PDB entry 7R76 | electron microscopy, 3.20 A resolution | chain A

== Chain A ==
Name: DNA repair protein Rad8
Organism: Cryptococcus neoformans var. grubii serotype A (strain H99 / ATCC 208821 / CBS 10515 / FGSC 9487)
UniProtKB: J9VI03 (J9VI03_CRYNH); residue numbers follow UniProt; this construct covers 58-2377
Chain sequence (2348 residues; each row starts with the number of its first residue):
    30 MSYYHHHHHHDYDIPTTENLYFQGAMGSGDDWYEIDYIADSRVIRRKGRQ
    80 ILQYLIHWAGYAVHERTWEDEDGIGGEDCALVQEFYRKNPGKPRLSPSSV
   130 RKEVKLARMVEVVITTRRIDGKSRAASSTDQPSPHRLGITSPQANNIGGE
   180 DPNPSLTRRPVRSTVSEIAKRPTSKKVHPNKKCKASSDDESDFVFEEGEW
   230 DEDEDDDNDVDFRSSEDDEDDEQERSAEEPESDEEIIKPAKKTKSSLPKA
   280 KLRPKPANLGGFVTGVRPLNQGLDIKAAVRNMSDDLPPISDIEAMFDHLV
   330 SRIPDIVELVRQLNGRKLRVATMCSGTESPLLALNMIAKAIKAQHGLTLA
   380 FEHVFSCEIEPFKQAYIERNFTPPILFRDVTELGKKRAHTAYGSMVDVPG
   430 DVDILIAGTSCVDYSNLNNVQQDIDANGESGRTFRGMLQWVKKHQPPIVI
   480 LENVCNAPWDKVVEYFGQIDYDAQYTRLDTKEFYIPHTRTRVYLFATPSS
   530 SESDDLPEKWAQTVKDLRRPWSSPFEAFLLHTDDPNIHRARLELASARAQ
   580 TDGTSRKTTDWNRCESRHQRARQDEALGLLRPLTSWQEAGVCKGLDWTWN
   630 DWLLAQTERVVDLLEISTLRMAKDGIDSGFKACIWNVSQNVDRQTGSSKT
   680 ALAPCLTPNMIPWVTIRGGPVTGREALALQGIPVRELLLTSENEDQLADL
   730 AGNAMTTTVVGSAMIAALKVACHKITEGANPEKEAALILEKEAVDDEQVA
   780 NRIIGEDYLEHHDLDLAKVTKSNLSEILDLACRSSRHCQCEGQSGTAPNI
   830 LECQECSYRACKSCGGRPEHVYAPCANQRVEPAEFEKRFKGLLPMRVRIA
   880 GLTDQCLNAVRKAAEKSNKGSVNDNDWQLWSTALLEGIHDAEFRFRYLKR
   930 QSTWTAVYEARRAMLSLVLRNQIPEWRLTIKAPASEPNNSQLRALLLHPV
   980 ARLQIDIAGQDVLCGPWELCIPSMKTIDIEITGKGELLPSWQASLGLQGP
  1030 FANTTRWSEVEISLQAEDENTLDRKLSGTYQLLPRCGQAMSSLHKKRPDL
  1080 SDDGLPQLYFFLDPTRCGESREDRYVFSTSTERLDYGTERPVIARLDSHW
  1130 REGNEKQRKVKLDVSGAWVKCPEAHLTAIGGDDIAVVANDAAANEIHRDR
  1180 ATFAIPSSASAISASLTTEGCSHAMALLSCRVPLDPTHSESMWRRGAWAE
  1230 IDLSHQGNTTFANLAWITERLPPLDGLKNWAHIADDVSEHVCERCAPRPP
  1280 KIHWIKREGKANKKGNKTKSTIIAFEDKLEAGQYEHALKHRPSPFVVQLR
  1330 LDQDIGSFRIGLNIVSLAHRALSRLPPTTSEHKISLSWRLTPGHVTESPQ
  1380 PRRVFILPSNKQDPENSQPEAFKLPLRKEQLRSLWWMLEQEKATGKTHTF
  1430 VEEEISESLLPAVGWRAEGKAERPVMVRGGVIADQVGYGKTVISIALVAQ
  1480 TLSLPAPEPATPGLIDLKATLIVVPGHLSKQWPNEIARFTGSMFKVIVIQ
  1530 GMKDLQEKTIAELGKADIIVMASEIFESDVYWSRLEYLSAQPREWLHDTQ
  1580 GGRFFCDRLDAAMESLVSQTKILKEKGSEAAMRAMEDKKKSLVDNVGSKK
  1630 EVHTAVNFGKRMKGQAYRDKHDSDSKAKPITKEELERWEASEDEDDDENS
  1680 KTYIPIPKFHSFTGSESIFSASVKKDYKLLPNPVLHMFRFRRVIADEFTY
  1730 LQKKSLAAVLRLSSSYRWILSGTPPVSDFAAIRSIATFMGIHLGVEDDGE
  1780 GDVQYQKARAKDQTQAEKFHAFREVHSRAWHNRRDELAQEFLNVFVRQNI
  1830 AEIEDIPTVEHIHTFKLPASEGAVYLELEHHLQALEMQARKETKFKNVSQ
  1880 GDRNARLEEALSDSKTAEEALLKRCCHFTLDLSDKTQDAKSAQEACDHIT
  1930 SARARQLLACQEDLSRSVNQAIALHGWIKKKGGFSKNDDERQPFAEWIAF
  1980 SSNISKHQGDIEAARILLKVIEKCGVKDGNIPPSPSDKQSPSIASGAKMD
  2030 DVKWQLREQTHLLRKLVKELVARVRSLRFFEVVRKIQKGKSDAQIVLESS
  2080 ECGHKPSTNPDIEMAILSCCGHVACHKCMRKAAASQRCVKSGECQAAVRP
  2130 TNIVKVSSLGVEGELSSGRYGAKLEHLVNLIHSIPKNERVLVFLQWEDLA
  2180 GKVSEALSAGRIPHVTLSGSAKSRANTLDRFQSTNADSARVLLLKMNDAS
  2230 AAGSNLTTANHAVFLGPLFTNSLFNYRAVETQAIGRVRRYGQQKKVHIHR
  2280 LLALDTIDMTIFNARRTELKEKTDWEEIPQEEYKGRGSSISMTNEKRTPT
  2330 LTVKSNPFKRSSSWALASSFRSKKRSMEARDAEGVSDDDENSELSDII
Not modelled in the structure: 30-301, 443-456, 581-584, 801-802, 1159-1178, 1285-1299, 1603-1706, 1830-1831, 2022-2024, 2085-2091, 2121-2122, 2214-2216, 2228-2231, 2316-2377
Differences from the reference sequence: expression tag (30-57)
Bound ions: Zn2+ site 1: C817, C840; Zn2+ site 2: C832, C835, C1065; Zn2+ site 3: C1200, C1271, C1274, H1348; Zn2+ site 4: C2099, H2101
Swiss-Prot annotation at these positions:
  - active site: C440
  - binding site (ATP): D1463 to T1470
Reported in the primary citation:
  - contacts within the chain: S667-N669 (hydrogen bond), R638-S667 (hydrogen bond), Q668-Q673 (hydrogen bond), N665-Q668 (hydrogen bond)
  - mutagenesis - E637A: increased catalytic activity
  - specificity-determining residues: C684 (proposed by the authors, not directly observed)
  - mutagenesis - Q668A, N669G/Q673A, R672A, R2036A: decreased catalytic activity on hmDNA
  - mutagenesis - N447A (10-fold), C684G: decreased catalytic activity
  - mutagenesis - N447A: unchanged catalytic activity (ATPase activity)
  - catalytic residues: C440 (proposed by the authors, not directly observed)

== Summary ==
The Zn2+ site 1 is built by C817 and C840. C832, C835 and C1065 coordinate Zn2+ site 2. UniProt lists
active-site residue C440 and 8 ATP-binding residues. The paper reports the catalytic residue C440; Q668A,
N669G/Q673A and R672A, among others, reduce catalytic activity on hmDNA; 7 substitutions were tested in all.
Chain A is DNA repair protein Rad8 (Cryptococcus neoformans var. grubii serotype A (strain H99 / ATCC 208821 /
CBS 10515 / FGSC 9487)); the structure, Cryo-EM structure of DNMT5 in apo state, was determined by electron
microscopy, deposited together with 7R77, 7R78 and 7T02.
